Entry 3M32 (X-ray diffraction, 1.35 A resolution); this record covers chains E and F of the 6 polymer chains in the assembly.

[Chain E]
Name: Methyl-coenzyme M reductase I subunit beta
From: Methanothermobacter marburgensis
Notes: EC 2.8.4.1
UniProtKB: P11560 (MCRB_METTM); residues 2-443 here = UniProt positions 2-443
Amino-acid sequence (442 residues; row label = number of the first residue in the row):
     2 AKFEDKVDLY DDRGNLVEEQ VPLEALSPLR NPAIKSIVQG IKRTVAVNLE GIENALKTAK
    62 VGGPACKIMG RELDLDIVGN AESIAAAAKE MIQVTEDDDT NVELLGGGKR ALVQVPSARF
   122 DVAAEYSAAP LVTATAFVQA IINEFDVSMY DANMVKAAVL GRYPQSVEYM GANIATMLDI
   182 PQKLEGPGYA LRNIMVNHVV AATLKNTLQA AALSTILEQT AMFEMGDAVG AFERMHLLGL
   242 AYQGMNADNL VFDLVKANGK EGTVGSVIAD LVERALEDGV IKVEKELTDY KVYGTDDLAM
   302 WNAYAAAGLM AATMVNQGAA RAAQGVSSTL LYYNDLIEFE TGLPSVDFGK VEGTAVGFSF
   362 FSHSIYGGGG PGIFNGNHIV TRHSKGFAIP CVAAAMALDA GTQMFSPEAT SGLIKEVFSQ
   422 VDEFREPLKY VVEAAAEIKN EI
Residues lining bound ligands:
  - 1-thioethanesulfonic acid / SHT / Coenzyme B: F361, F362, S365, Y367, G368, G369, H379, I380, V381
  - factor 430 (F43): S365, I366, Y367
Swiss-Prot annotation at these positions:
  - binding site (coenzyme M): Y367
  - binding site (coenzyme B): G369

[Chain F]
Name: Methyl-coenzyme M reductase I subunit gamma
From: Methanothermobacter marburgensis
Notes: EC 2.8.4.1
UniProtKB: P11562 (MCRG_METTM); residues 2-249 here = UniProt positions 2-249
Amino-acid sequence (248 residues; row label = number of the first residue in the row):
     2 AQYYPGTTKV AQNRRNFCNP EYELEKLREI SDEDVVKILG HRAPGEEYPS VHPPLEEMDE
    62 PEDAIREMVE PIDGAKAGDR VRYIQFTDSM YFAPAQPYVR SRAYLCRYRG ADAGTLSGRQ
   122 IIETRERDLE KISKELLETE FFDPARSGVR GKSVHGHSLR LDEDGMMFDM LRRQIYNKDT
   182 GRVEMVKNQI GDELDEPVDL GEPLDEETLM EKTTIYRVDG EAYRDDVEAV EIMQRIHVLR
   242 SQGGFNLE
Unresolved in the structure: 248-249
Bound ions: Mg2+ near E30 (its only coordinating residue here)
Residues lining bound ligands: factor 430 (F43): L117, S118, G119, R120, K153, S154, V155, H156, G157, H158
Swiss-Prot annotation at these positions:
  - binding site (coenzyme M): R120

[Chain E / chain F interface]
Residue-residue contacts (121; chain E residue first):
  D13(E) with A65(F)
  R14(E) with E63(F); D64(F); A65(F); E68(F), salt bridge
  K206(E) with D64(F); R67(F), hydrogen bond (backbone-side chain)
  N207(E) with D64(F)
  T208(E) with D64(F), hydrogen bond; I66(F); R67(F)
  L209(E) with I66(F), hydrophobic
  F233(E) with G244(F); G245(F); F246(F); N247(F)
  F253(E) with A65(F), hydrophobic; M69(F), hydrophobic
  V256(E) with M69(F), hydrophobic; V70(F), hydrophobic
  K257(E) with M69(F)
  N259(E) with R110(F)
  G260(E) with M69(F); V70(F); E71(F), hydrogen bond (backbone-backbone); R110(F), hydrogen bond (backbone-side chain)
  K261(E) with M69(F); E71(F); R110(F), hydrogen bond (backbone-side chain)
  E262(E) with R110(F), hydrogen bond (backbone-side chain)
  G263(E) with R110(F), hydrogen bond (backbone-side chain)
  T264(E) with L106(F); C107(F), hydrogen bond (side chain-backbone); Y109(F)
  V265(E) with L106(F), hydrogen bond (backbone-backbone)
  G266(E) with L106(F), hydrogen bond (backbone-backbone); C107(F)
  E285(E) with R236(F), salt bridge
  K286(E) with E232(F), salt bridge
  L288(E) with E229(F); E232(F); I233(F), hydrophobic
  T289(E) with T8(F); E229(F), hydrogen bond
  Y291(E) with Q3(F); Y5(F); P6(F); I233(F), hydrophobic
  K292(E) with Q3(F), hydrogen bond (backbone-side chain)
  V293(E) with I233(F), hydrophobic; R236(F)
  Y294(E) with Q3(F); R236(F), hydrogen bond (backbone-side chain)
  G295(E) with R236(F)
  M315(E) with I66(F), hydrophobic; V70(F)
  V316(E) with V70(F)
  N317(E) with R110(F); G111(F), hydrogen bond (side chain-backbone); A112(F), hydrogen bond (side chain-backbone)
  G319(E) with V70(F)
  A320(E) with V70(F); E71(F); P72(F); I73(F), hydrogen bond (backbone-backbone); A76(F); R110(F)
  A321(E) with A76(F); G111(F); R126(F), hydrogen bond (backbone-side chain)
  R322(E) with L56(F); E61(F), salt bridge; R67(F), hydrogen bond (side chain-backbone); V70(F), hydrogen bond (side chain-backbone); A76(F); R126(F), hydrogen bond (backbone-side chain)
  Q325(E) with V82(F); D113(F), hydrogen bond; E124(F), hydrogen bond
  G326(E) with D113(F)
  S329(E) with L106(F); D113(F); A114(F), hydrogen bond (side chain-backbone)
  Y333(E) with Y99(F); S102(F); L106(F), hydrophobic; A114(F); T116(F), hydrogen bond
  D336(E) with R103(F), salt bridge
  L337(E) with R103(F); C107(F), hydrophobic
  E339(E) with I237(F); R241(F), salt bridge
  F340(E) with Y4(F); Y5(F), hydrophobic; P6(F); R103(F); M234(F), hydrophobic
  E341(E) with A2(F); Q3(F), hydrogen bond (side chain-backbone); Y4(F), hydrogen bond (side chain-backbone)
  G343(E) with R236(F), hydrogen bond (backbone-side chain); I237(F); L240(F)
  L344(E) with I237(F)
  P345(E) with I237(F)
  F349(E) with R241(F); G244(F); G245(F)
  G350(E) with R241(F)
  E353(E) with R241(F), salt bridge
  H364(E) with D113(F), salt bridge; E124(F), salt bridge
  A398(E) with R67(F), hydrogen bond (backbone-side chain)
  L399(E) with R67(F)
  A401(E) with H53(F); L56(F), hydrophobic; M59(F)
  G402(E) with V52(F); H53(F)
  T403(E) with R126(F)
Also at the interface, not in a pair above, chain E (62 interface residues in all): D290, Q318, A323, S328, T330, S346, D400
Also at the interface, not in a pair above, chain F (52 interface residues in all): C19, R108

[In short]
Chain E and chain F form an interface of 62 and 52 residues respectively; the contacts include 28 hydrogen
bonds and 9 salt bridges. Among the polar pairs are R14(E)-E68(F), E285(E)-R236(F) and K286(E)-E232(F). Factor
430 is bound between chain E and chain F.
Chain E is Methyl-coenzyme M reductase I subunit beta and chain F is Methyl-coenzyme M reductase I subunit
gamma, both from Methanothermobacter marburgensis; the structure, Structural Insight into Methyl-Coenzyme M
Reductase Chemistry using Coenzyme B Analogues, was determined by X-ray diffraction, deposited together with
3M1V, 3M2R, 3M2U, 3M2V and 3M30.
